PDB entry 6SJF | electron microscopy, 3.90 A resolution | chains C and X of the 4 polymer chains in the assembly

[Chain C]
Protein: RecBCD enzyme subunit RecC
From: Escherichia coli
Notes: EC 3.1.11.5
Reference sequence: P07648 (RECC_ECOLI); numbering as in UniProt (aligned over 1-1122)
Sequence (1122 residues; row label = number of the first residue in the row):
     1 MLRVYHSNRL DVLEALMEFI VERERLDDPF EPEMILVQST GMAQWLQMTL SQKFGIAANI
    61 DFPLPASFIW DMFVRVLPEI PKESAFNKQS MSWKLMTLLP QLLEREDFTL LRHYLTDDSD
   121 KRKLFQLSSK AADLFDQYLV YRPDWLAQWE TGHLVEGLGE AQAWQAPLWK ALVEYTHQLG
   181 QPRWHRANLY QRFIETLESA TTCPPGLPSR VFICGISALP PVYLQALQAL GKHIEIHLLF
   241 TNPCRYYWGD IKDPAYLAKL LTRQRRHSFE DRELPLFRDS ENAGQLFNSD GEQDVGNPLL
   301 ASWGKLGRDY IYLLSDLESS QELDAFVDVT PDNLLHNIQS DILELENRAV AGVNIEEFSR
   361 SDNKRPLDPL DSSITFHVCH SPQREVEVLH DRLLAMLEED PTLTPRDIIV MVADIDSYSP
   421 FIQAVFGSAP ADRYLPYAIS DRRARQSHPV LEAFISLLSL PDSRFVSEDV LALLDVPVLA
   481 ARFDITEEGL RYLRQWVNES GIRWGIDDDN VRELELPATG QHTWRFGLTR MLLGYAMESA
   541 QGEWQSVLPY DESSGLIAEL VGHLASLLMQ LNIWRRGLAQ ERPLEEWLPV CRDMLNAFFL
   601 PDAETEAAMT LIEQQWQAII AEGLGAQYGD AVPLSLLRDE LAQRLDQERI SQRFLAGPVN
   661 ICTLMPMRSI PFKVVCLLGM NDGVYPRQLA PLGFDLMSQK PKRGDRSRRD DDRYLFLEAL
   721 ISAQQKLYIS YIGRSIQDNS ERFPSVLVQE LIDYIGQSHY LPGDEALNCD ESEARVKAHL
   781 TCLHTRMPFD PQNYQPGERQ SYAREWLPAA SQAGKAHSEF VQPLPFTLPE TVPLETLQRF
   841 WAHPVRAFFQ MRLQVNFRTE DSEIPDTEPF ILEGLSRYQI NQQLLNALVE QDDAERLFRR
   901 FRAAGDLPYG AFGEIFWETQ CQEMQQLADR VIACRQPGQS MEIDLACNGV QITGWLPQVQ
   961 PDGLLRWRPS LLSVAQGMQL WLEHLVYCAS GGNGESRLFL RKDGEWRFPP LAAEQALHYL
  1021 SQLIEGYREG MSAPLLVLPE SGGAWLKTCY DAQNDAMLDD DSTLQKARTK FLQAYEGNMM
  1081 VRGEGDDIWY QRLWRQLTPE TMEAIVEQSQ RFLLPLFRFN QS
Unresolved in the structure: 1122

[Chain X]
Molecule: Forked DNA substrate
Sequence (85 nucleotides; row label = number of the first residue in the row; note: 5 numbers in that range are skipped by the numbering (no residue carries them; nothing is unmodelled there)):
     1 TTTTTTTTTT TTTTTGAGCG ACTGCACTAC AAC
    39 AGAACCATGG TTCTGTTGTA GTGCAGTCGC TCTTTTTTTT GCTGGTGGTT TT
Unresolved in the structure: 1-3, 39-52, 77-90

[Chain C / chain X interface]
Pairs across the interface - 27 pairs, chain C then chain X:
  Arg839(C) with DT11(X), phosphate contact
  Arg846(C) with DT12(X), salt bridge to the phosphate; DT13(X), salt bridge to the phosphate
  Gln850(C) with DT12(X), hydrogen bond to the phosphate
  Gly874(C) with DT14(X), base contact
  Leu875(C) with DT13(X), base contact; DT14(X), base contact
  Tyr878(C) with DT13(X), base contact; DT14(X), sugar contact
  Gln879(C) with DT13(X), base contact
  Arg968(C) with DT13(X), hydrogen bond to the phosphate; DT14(X), salt bridge to the phosphate
  Pro969(C) with DT15(X), phosphate contact
  Ser970(C) with DT14(X), phosphate contact; DT15(X), hydrogen bond to the phosphate
  Leu971(C) with DT15(X), hydrogen bond to the phosphate; DG16(X), phosphate contact
  Gln976(C) with DT14(X), phosphate contact
  Arg1001(C) with DT15(X), salt bridge to the phosphate
  Lys1002(C) with DA17(X), salt bridge to the phosphate
  Asn1078(C) with DG16(X), base contact; DC70(X), base contact
  Met1079(C) with DC70(X), sugar contact; DT71(X), phosphate contact
  Met1080(C) with DG16(X), base contact
  Val1081(C) with DG16(X), phosphate contact
  Arg1082(C) with DT15(X), base contact
Interface residues without a listed pair, chain C (23 interface residues in all): Tyr492, Leu556, Gln882, Gln1073
Interface residues without a listed pair, chain X (12 interface residues in all): DT5, DT9, DT69

[Overview]
The interface between chain C and chain X involves 23 residues on one side and 12 on the other, with 4
hydrogen bonds and 5 salt bridges. Polar contacts include Gln850(C)-DT12(X), Arg968(C)-DT13(X) and
Ser970(C)-DT15(X).
Here chain C is RecBCD enzyme subunit RecC (Escherichia coli) and chain X is Forked DNA substrate. Entry 6SJF
(Cryo-EM structure of the RecBCD Chi unrecognised complex) was determined by electron microscopy, deposited
together with 6SJB, 6SJE, 6SJG, 6T2U and 6T2V.
